PDB entry 4QCK | X-ray diffraction, 2.46 A resolution | chain A

== Chain A ==
Name: 3-ketosteroid-9-alpha-monooxygenase oxygenase subunit
Organism: Mycobacterium tuberculosis
Notes: EC 1.14.13.142
UniProtKB: P71875 (KSHA_MYCTU); residue numbers follow UniProt; this construct covers 1-386
Amino-acid sequence (386 residues; row label = number of the first residue in the row):
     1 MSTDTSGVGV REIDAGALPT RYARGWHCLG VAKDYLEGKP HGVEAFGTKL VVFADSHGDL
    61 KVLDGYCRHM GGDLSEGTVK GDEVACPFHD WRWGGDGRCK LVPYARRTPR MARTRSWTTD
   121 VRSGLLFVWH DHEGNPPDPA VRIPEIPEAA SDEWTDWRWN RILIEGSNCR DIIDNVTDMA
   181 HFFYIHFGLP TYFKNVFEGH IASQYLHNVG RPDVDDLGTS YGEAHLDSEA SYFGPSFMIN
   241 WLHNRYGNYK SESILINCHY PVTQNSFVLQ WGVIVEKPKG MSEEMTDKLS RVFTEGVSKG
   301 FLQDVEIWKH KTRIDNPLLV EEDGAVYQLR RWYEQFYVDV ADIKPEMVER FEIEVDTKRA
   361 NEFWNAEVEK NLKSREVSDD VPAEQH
Disordered / not traced: 1-13, 216-222, 376-386
Metal / ion sites: 2Fe-2S cluster Fe: Cys-67, His-69, Cys-86, His-89; Fe ion: His-181, Asp-304
Residues lining bound ligands:
  - 4-androstene-3-17-dione (ASD): Asn-175, Val-176, Phe-182, His-186, Gln-204, Leu-226, Ser-228, Ala-230, Met-238, Asn-240, Leu-242, Leu-255, Asn-257, Gly-300, Phe-301, Gln-303, Asp-304, Trp-308
  - 2Fe-2S cluster (FES): Cys-67, His-69, Met-70, Gly-71, Gly-72, Cys-86, Phe-88, His-89, Asp-90, Trp-91
From the paper describing this entry:
  - Fe ion coordination: His-181, His-186, Asp-304
  - 2Fe-2S cluster coordination: His-89
  - conformationally variable residues (order/disorder transition, side-chain flip): Asp-178, Asp-216 to Gly-222
  - binding site for 4-androstene-3-17-dione: Ile-172, Val-176, Tyr-232, Asn-240
  - specificity-determining residues: Gly-296

== Summary ==
Chain A binds 2Fe-2S cluster and 4-androstene-3-17-dione. Cys-67, His-69, Cys-86 and His-89 form the 2Fe-2S
cluster Fe site. His-181 and Asp-304 form the Fe ion site. The paper reports a binding site for
4-androstene-3-17-dione at Ile-172, Val-176 and Tyr-232 among others; Fe ion coordination by His-181, His-186
and Asp-304.
Chain A is 3-ketosteroid-9-alpha-monooxygenase oxygenase subunit (Mycobacterium tuberculosis); the structure,
Crystal structure of 3-ketosteroid-9-alpha-hydroxylase (KshA) from M. tuberculosis in complex with
4-androstene-3,17-dione, was determined by X-ray diffraction together with 4QDC, 4QDD and 4QDF from the same
study.
